Entry 9N5C (X-ray diffraction, 3.60 A resolution); this record covers chains A and F of the 13 polymer chains in the assembly.

== Chain A ==
Protein: DNA-directed RNA polymerase II subunit RPB1
Organism: Saccharomyces cerevisiae S288C
Notes: EC 2.7.7.6
UniProtKB: P04050 (RPB1_YEAST); numbering as in UniProt (aligned over 1-1733)
Sequence (1733 residues; row label = number of the first residue in the row):
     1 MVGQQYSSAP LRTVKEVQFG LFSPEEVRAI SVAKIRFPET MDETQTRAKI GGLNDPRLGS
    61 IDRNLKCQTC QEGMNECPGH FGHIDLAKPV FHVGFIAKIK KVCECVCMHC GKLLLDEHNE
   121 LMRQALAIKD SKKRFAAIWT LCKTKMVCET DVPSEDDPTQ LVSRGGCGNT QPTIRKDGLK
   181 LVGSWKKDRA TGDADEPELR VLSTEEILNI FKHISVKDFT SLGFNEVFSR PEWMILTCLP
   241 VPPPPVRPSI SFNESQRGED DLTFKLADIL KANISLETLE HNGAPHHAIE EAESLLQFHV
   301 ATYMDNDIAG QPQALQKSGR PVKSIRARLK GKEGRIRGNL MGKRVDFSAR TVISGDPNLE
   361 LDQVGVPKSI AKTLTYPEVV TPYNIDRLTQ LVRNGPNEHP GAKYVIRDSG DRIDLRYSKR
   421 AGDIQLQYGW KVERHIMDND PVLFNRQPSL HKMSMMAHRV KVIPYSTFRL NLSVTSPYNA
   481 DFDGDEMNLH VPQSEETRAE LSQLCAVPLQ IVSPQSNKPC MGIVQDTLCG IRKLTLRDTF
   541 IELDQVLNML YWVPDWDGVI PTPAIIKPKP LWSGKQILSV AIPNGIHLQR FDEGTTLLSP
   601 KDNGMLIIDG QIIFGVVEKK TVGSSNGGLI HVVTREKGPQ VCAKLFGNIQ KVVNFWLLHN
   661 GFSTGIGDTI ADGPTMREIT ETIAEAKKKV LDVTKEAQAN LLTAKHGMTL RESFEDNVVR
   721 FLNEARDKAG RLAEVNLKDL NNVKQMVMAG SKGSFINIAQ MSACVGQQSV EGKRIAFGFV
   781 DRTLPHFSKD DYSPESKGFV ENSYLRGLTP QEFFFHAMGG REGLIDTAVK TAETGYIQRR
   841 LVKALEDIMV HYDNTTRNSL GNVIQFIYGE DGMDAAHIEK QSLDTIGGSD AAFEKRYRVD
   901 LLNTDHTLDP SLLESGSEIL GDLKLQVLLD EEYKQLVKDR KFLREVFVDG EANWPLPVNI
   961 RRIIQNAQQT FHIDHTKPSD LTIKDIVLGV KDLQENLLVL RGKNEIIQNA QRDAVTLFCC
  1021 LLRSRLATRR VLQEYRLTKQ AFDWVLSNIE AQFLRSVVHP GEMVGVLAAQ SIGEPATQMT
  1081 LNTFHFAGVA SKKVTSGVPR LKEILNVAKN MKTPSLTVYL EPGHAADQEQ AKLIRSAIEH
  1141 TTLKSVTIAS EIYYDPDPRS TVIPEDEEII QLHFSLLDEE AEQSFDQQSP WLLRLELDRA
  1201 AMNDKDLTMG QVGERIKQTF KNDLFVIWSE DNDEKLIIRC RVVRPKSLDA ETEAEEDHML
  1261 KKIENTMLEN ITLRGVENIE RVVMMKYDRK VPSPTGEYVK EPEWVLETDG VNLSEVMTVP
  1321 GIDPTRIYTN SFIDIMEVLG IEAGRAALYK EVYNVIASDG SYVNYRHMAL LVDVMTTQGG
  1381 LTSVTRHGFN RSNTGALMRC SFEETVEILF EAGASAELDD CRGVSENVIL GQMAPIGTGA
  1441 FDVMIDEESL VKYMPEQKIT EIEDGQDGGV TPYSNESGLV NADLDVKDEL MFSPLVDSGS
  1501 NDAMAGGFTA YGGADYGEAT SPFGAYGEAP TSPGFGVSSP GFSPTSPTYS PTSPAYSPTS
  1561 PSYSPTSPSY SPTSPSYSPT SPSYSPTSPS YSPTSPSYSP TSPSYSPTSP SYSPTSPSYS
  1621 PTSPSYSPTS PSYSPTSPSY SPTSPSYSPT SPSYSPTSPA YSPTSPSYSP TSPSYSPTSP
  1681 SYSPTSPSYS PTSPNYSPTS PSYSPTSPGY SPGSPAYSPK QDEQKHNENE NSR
Not modelled in the structure: 1-2, 154-160, 187-198, 250-256, 1082-1091, 1177-1186, 1244-1256, 1447-1733
Disulfides: C105-C142
Metal / ion sites: Zn2+ site 1: C67, C70, C77; Zn2+ site 2: C107, C110, K112; Mg2+: D481, D483, D485 (shared with 1 residue of chain R)
Residues lining bound ligands: CMPcPP (2TM; 5'-O-[(S)-hydroxy{[(S)-hydroxy(phosphonooxy)phosphoryl]methyl}phosphoryl]cytidine): R446, N479, D481
Curated features (UniProtKB/Swiss-Prot):
  - region: P248 to D260 (Lid loop), N306 to K323 (Rudder loop), P810 to E822 (Bridging helix)
  - binding site (Zn(2+)): C67, C70, C77, H80, C107, C110, C148, C167
  - binding site (Mg(2+)): D481, D483, D485
  - modified residue: T1471 (Phosphothreonine)
  - cross-link (Glycyl lysine isopeptide (Lys-Gly)): K695 (interchain with G-Cter in ubiquitin), K1246 (interchain with G-Cter in ubiquitin), K1350 (interchain with G-Cter in ubiquitin)
  - natural variant: S1653 to P1659 (deletion: In strain: A364A)
  - mutagenesis: K1246 (K1246R: Impairs ubiquitination during transcription stress)

== Chain F ==
Protein: DNA-directed RNA polymerases I, II, and III subunit RPABC2
Organism: Saccharomyces cerevisiae S288C
UniProtKB: P20435 (RPAB2_YEAST); residues 1-155 here = UniProt positions 1-155
Sequence (155 residues; row label = number of the first residue in the row):
     1 MSDYEEAFND GNENFEDFDV EHFSDEETYE EKPQFKDGET TDANGKTIVT GGNGPEDFQQ
    61 HEQIRRKTLK EKAIPKDQRA TTPYMTKYER ARILGTRALQ ISMNAPVFVD LEGETDPLRI
   121 AMKELAEKKI PLVIRRYLPD GSFEDWSVEE LIVDL
Not modelled in the structure: 1-68, 155
Curated features (UniProtKB/Swiss-Prot):
  - region: L111 to L132 (Leucine-zipper)
  - modified residue: S24 (Phosphoserine)

== Interface between chain A and chain F ==
Contacting residue pairs - 58 pairs, chain A then chain F:
  V379(A) - S102(F)
  V380(A) - N104(F)  hydrogen bond (backbone-side chain)
  T381(A) - S102(F)
  T381(A) - N104(F)
  P382(A) - N104(F)
  Y383(A) - V107(F)
  Y383(A) - T115(F)
  E495(A) - A98(F)
  E495(A) - L99(F)
  E496(A) - G95(F)
  A499(A) - G95(F)
  A499(A) - L118(F)  hydrophobic
  Q503(A) - R90(F)  hydrogen bond
  Q503(A) - A91(F)
  Q503(A) - L118(F)
  L504(A) - K87(F)
  L504(A) - A91(F)  hydrophobic
  H851(A) - P139(F)
  Y852(A) - T81(F)
  Y852(A) - E89(F)
  Y852(A) - R136(F)
  Y852(A) - Y137(F)
  Y852(A) - L138(F)  hydrophobic
  D853(A) - P139(F)
  R857(A) - P139(F)
  R1001(A) - A80(F)  hydrogen bond (side chain-backbone)
  R1001(A) - T81(F)
  R1001(A) - T82(F)  hydrogen bond
  R1001(A) - P83(F)
  G1002(A) - A80(F)
  K1003(A) - Q78(F)
  K1003(A) - R79(F)
  L1054(A) - Y84(F)
  R1055(A) - D154(F)  salt bridge
  P1060(A) - T86(F)
  P1060(A) - Y88(F)
  E1062(A) - Y88(F)  hydrogen bond
  G1437(A) - Y88(F)
  T1438(A) - Y88(F)
  T1438(A) - R92(F)
  F1441(A) - Y88(F)
  F1441(A) - E89(F)
  F1441(A) - R92(F)
  F1441(A) - I134(F)  hydrophobic
  F1441(A) - R135(F)
  D1442(A) - I134(F)
  D1442(A) - R135(F)  hydrogen bond (backbone-backbone)
  D1442(A) - Y137(F)
  V1443(A) - R92(F)
  V1443(A) - I93(F)  hydrophobic
  V1443(A) - L132(F)  hydrophobic
  V1443(A) - V133(F)
  M1444(A) - L132(F)
  M1444(A) - V133(F)  hydrogen bond (backbone-backbone)
  M1444(A) - R135(F)
  I1445(A) - L132(F)  hydrophobic
  I1445(A) - V133(F)
  D1446(A) - P131(F)  hydrogen bond (backbone-backbone)
Interface residues without a listed pair, chain A (36 interface residues in all): Y428, S502, H1059, G1061, M1063, M1433, A1440
Interface residues without a listed pair, chain F (37 interface residues in all): L94, I101, L111, P117

== In short ==
The interface between chain A and chain F involves 36 residues on one side and 37 on the other; the contacts
include 8 hydrogen bonds and 1 salt bridge. Polar contacts include R1055(A)-D154(F), V380(A)-N104(F) and
Q503(A)-R90(F). Bound to chain A: CMPcPP.
Here chain A is DNA-directed RNA polymerase II subunit RPB1 and chain F is DNA-directed RNA polymerases I, II,
and III subunit RPABC2, both from Saccharomyces cerevisiae S288C. Entry 9N5C (RNA polymerase II elongation
complex with 8-oxoG at +1 site, CMPCPP-bound) was determined by X-ray diffraction together with 9N5B, 9N5D,
9N5E, 9N5F and 9N5G from the same study.
